PDB entry 8K22 | electron microscopy, 2.92 A resolution | chains M and Q of the 20 polymer chains in the assembly

== Chain M ==
Molecule: Csy3
Organism: Vibrio phage ICP1_2004_A
UniProt: F1D5V6 (F1D5V6_9CAUD); numbering as in UniProt (aligned over 1-306)
Amino-acid sequence (306 residues; each row starts with the number of its first residue):
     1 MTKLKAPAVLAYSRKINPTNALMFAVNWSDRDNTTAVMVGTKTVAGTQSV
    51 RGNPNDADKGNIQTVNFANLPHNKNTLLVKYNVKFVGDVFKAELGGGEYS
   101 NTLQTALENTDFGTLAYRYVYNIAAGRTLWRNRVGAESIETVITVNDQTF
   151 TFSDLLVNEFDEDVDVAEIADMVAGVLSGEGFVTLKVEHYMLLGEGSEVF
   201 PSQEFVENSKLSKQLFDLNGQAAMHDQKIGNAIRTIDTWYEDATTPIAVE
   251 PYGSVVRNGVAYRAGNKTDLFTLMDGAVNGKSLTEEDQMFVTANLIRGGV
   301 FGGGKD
Unresolved in the structure: 1, 304-306

== Chain Q ==
Molecule: 43-nt DNA strand
Organism: Vibrio phage ICP1_2004_A
Sequence (43 nucleotides; numbered 18 to 60; the number before each row is that of its first residue):
    18 AGCAATTTAAATAGGGAAGATAAGCAAAGGGTTGACGAAAGCC

== Chain M / chain Q interface ==
Pairs across the interface (21; chain M residue first):
  Ala8(M) - DA30(Q)  sugar contact
  Ala8(M) - DG31(Q)  sugar contact
  Val9(M) - DA30(Q)  base contact
  Val9(M) - DG31(Q)  base contact
  Gln48(M) - DA21(Q)  hydrogen bond to the phosphate
  Gln48(M) - DA22(Q)  sugar contact
  Val50(M) - DT23(Q)  sugar contact
  Gly60(M) - DA21(Q)  sugar contact
  Asn61(M) - DA21(Q)  sugar contact
  Asn61(M) - DA22(Q)  sugar contact
  Ile62(M) - DC20(Q)  sugar contact
  Ile62(M) - DA21(Q)  base contact
  Gln63(M) - DA22(Q)  base contact
  Leu94(M) - DG31(Q)  base contact
  Phe205(M) - DA26(Q)  base contact
  Phe205(M) - DA27(Q)  base contact
  Glu207(M) - DA27(Q)  base contact
  Ser212(M) - DA22(Q)  hydrogen bond to the base
  Val300(M) - DT29(Q)  base contact
  Val300(M) - DA30(Q)  base contact
  Gly303(M) - DA30(Q)  sugar contact
Interface residues without a listed pair, chain M (15 interface residues in all): Lys59

== Summary ==
15 residues of chain M and 9 residues of chain Q are in contact, with 2 hydrogen bonds. Among the polar pairs
are Ser212(M)-DA22(Q) and Gln48(M)-DA21(Q).
Chain M is Csy3 and chain Q is a 43-nt DNA strand, both from Vibrio phage ICP1_2004_A; the structure, ICP1
Csy-dsDNA-Cas1-Cas2/3 complex (half form), was determined by electron microscopy.
